PDB entry 5GHA | X-ray diffraction, 2.50 A resolution | chains A and B of the 4 polymer chains in the assembly

[Chain A (and B)]
Name: Sulfur Transferase TtuA
Organism: Thermus thermophilus HB27
Notes: chain B of this document is another copy of the same molecule, construct and numbering; everything in this record applies to it too
UniProt: Q72LF3 (Q72LF3_THET2); residue numbers follow UniProt; this construct covers 1-321
Chain sequence (321 residues; row label = number of the first residue in the row):
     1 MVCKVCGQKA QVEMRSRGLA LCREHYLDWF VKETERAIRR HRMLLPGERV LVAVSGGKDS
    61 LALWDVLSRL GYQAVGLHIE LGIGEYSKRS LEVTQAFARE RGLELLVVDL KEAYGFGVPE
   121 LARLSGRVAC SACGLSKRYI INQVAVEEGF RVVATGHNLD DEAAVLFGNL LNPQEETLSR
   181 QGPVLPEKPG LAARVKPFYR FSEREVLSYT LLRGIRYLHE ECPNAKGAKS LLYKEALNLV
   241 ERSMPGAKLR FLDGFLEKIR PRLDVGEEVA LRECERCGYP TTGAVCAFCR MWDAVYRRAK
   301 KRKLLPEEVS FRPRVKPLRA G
Unresolved in the structure: 1, 174-181, 224-227, 267-268, 321 (chain B: 1, 174-180, 267-268, 320-321)
Bound ions: Zn2+ site 1: Cys3, Cys6, Cys22, His25; Zn2+ site 2: Cys274, Cys277, Cys286, Cys289
UniProt features mapped onto this chain:
  - binding site (Zn(2+)): Cys3, Cys6, Cys22, His25, Cys274, Cys277, Cys286, Cys289
  - binding site (ATP): Ala53 to Ser55, Asp59, Ile79, Gly156, Asp161
  - binding site ([4Fe-4S] cluster): Cys130, Cys133, Cys222
  - cross-link (Glycyl lysine isopeptide (Lys-Gly)): Lys137 (interchain with G-Cter in TtuB), Lys226 (interchain with G-Cter in TtuB), Lys229 (interchain with G-Cter in TtuB)
  - mutagenesis: Lys58 (K58A: About 40% decrease in catalytic activity), Asp59 (D59A: Complete loss of catalytic activity), Cys130 (C130S: Decrease in Fe content, and about 90% decrease in catalytic activity), Cys133 (C133S: Decrease in Fe content, and almost complete loss of catalytic activity), His157 (H157A: Slight decrease in catalytic activity), Asn158 (N158A: Slight decrease in catalytic activity), Asp161 (D161A: Complete loss of catalytic activity), Glu203 (E203A: About 80% decrease in catalytic activity), Cys222 (C222S: Decrease in Fe content, and almost complete loss of catalytic activity)
What the authors report for this chain:
  - conformationally variable residues (order/disorder transition): Cys222
  - mutagenesis - C130S, C133S, C222S: decreased catalytic activity
  - mutagenesis - C130S/C133S, C130S/C222S, C130S/C133S/C222S, C133S/C222S: abolished catalytic activity

[Interface between chain A and chain B]
Residue-residue contacts (44; chain A residue first):
  Phe167(A) - Phe167(B)  hydrophobic
  Leu170(A) - Leu170(B)  hydrophobic
  Leu170(A) - Phe251(B)
  Leu170(A) - Ile259(B)  hydrophobic
  Leu171(A) - Val240(B)  hydrophobic
  Leu171(A) - Ala247(B)
  Leu171(A) - Arg250(B)  hydrogen bond (backbone-side chain)
  Asn172(A) - Arg250(B)
  Pro173(A) - Arg250(B)
  Pro173(A) - Gly254(B)
  Pro173(A) - Lys258(B)
  Lys229(A) - Met244(B)
  Leu232(A) - Leu239(B)
  Leu232(A) - Val240(B)
  Leu232(A) - Ser243(B)
  Leu232(A) - Met244(B)  hydrophobic
  Tyr233(A) - Met244(B)
  Glu235(A) - Leu239(B)
  Ala236(A) - Ala236(B)
  Ala236(A) - Val240(B)  hydrophobic
  Leu239(A) - Leu232(B)
  Leu239(A) - Glu235(B)
  Leu239(A) - Leu239(B)  hydrophobic
  Val240(A) - Leu171(B)  hydrophobic
  Val240(A) - Ala236(B)  hydrophobic
  Ser243(A) - Leu232(B)
  Met244(A) - Asn172(B)
  Met244(A) - Leu232(B)  hydrophobic
  Met244(A) - Tyr233(B)
  Ala247(A) - Leu171(B)
  Arg250(A) - Leu171(B)
  Arg250(A) - Asn172(B)  hydrogen bond
  Arg250(A) - Pro173(B)
  Phe251(A) - Leu170(B)
  Phe251(A) - Leu171(B)
  Gly254(A) - Pro173(B)
  Lys258(A) - Pro173(B)
  Ile259(A) - Leu170(B)  hydrophobic
  Arg262(A) - Arg262(B)
  Arg262(A) - Leu263(B)
  Arg262(A) - Asp264(B)  hydrogen bond (side chain-backbone)
  Arg262(A) - Val265(B)
  Leu263(A) - Arg262(B)
  Asp264(A) - Arg262(B)  hydrogen bond (backbone-backbone)
Also at the interface, not in a pair above, chain A (24 interface residues in all): Leu237
Also at the interface, not in a pair above, chain B (24 interface residues in all): Leu237

[Overview]
The chain A/chain B interface involves 24 residues from each chain, with 4 hydrogen bonds. Polar pairs include
Leu171(A)-Arg250(B), Arg250(A)-Asn172(B) and Arg262(A)-Asp264(B). From the paper: C130S/C133S, C130S/C222S and
C130S/C133S/C222S of chain A, among others, abolish catalytic activity; conformational variability at
Cys222(A); 7 substitutions were tested in all.
Both chains are Sulfur Transferase TtuA (Thermus thermophilus HB27). Entry 5GHA (Sulfur Transferase TtuA in
complex with Sulfur Carrier TtuB) was determined by X-ray diffraction together with 5B4F and 5B4E from the
same study.
